PDB entry 7AR8 | electron microscopy, 3.53 A resolution | chains A and J of the 47 polymer chains in the assembly

== Chain A ==
Name: NADH-ubiquinone oxidoreductase chain 3
Source organism: Arabidopsis thaliana
Notes: EC 7.1.1.2
Reference sequence: P92533 (NU3M_ARATH); numbering as in UniProt (aligned over 1-119)
Sequence (119 residues; row label = number of the first residue in the row):
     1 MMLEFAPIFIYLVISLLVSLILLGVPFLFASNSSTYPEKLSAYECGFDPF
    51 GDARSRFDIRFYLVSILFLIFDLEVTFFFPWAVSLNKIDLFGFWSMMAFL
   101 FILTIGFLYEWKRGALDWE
Not modelled in the structure: 30-55, 119

== Chain J ==
Name: NADH-ubiquinone oxidoreductase chain 6
Source organism: Arabidopsis thaliana
Notes: EC 7.1.1.2
Reference sequence: A0A2P2CLG1 (A0A2P2CLG1_ARATH); residue numbers follow UniProt; this construct covers 1-205
Sequence (205 residues; row label = number of the first residue in the row):
     1 MILSVLSSLALVSGLMVVRAKNPVHSVLFFILVFCDTSGLLLLLGLDFFA
    51 MIFLVVYIGAIAVLFLFVVMMFHIQIAEIHEEVLRYLPVSGIIGLIFWWE
   101 MFFILDNESIPLLPTQRNTTSLRYTVYAGKVRSWTNLETLGNLLYTYYFV
   151 WFLVSSLILLVAMIGAIVLTMHRTTKVKRQDVFRRNAIDFRRTIMRRTTD
   201 PLTIY
Not modelled in the structure: 74-109, 175-205

== Interface between chain A and chain J ==
Contacting residue pairs (70; chain A residue first):
  Met2(A) - Leu42(J)
  Met2(A) - Gly45(J)
  Met2(A) - Asp47(J)
  Phe5(A) - Leu42(J)  hydrophobic
  Phe5(A) - Met51(J)  hydrophobic
  Arg56(A) - Met70(J)  hydrogen bond (side chain-backbone)
  Arg56(A) - Met71(J)
  Arg56(A) - His73(J)  hydrogen bond
  Phe57(A) - Phe72(J)  hydrophobic
  Asp58(A) - Met71(J)
  Arg60(A) - Arg173(J)
  Tyr62(A) - Leu64(J)  hydrophobic
  Tyr62(A) - Val68(J)  hydrophobic
  Tyr62(A) - Thr170(J)
  Leu63(A) - Ala166(J)
  Leu63(A) - Thr170(J)
  Ser65(A) - Leu64(J)
  Ser65(A) - Phe67(J)
  Ile66(A) - Leu64(J)  hydrophobic
  Ile66(A) - Ala166(J)  hydrophobic
  Phe68(A) - Gly59(J)
  Phe68(A) - Ala60(J)  hydrophobic
  Leu69(A) - Ala60(J)  hydrophobic
  Ile70(A) - Leu159(J)
  Ile70(A) - Met163(J)  hydrophobic
  Asp72(A) - Val55(J)
  Asp72(A) - Ala60(J)
  Leu73(A) - Val56(J)  hydrophobic
  Leu73(A) - Leu159(J)  hydrophobic
  Thr76(A) - Phe48(J)
  Thr76(A) - Ile52(J)
  Thr76(A) - Val56(J)
  Phe77(A) - Tyr145(J)  hydrogen bond (backbone-side chain)
  Phe77(A) - Phe152(J)  hydrophobic
  Phe79(A) - Leu137(J)
  Pro80(A) - Phe48(J)  hydrophobic
  Pro80(A) - Tyr145(J)
  Trp81(A) - Tyr145(J)
  Val83(A) - Glu138(J)
  Ser84(A) - Glu138(J)
  Ser84(A) - Gly141(J)  hydrogen bond (side chain-backbone)
  Ser84(A) - Asn142(J)
  Lys87(A) - Trp134(J)
  Lys87(A) - Glu138(J)
  Ile88(A) - Gly141(J)
  Ile88(A) - Asn142(J)
  Ile88(A) - Thr146(J)
  Phe91(A) - Thr146(J)
  Gly92(A) - Tyr145(J)
  Ser95(A) - Tyr145(J)  hydrogen bond (side chain-backbone)
  Ser95(A) - Phe152(J)
  Ser95(A) - Leu153(J)
  Met96(A) - Phe152(J)  hydrophobic
  Phe99(A) - Phe152(J)  hydrophobic
  Phe99(A) - Ser156(J)
  Ile102(A) - Ser156(J)
  Ile102(A) - Leu160(J)  hydrophobic
  Leu103(A) - Met163(J)  hydrophobic
  Gly106(A) - Met163(J)
  Phe107(A) - Met163(J)
  Tyr109(A) - Ile164(J)  hydrophobic
  Tyr109(A) - Ile167(J)
  Tyr109(A) - Val168(J)
  Glu110(A) - Met163(J)
  Glu110(A) - Ile167(J)
  Arg113(A) - Ile167(J)
  Arg113(A) - Met171(J)
  Gly114(A) - Arg173(J)
  Ala115(A) - Ile167(J)  hydrophobic
  Asp117(A) - Arg173(J)  salt bridge
Other interface residues (no listed pair), chain A (44 interface residues in all): Phe9, Ile59, Phe61, Phe78, Ala98
Other interface residues (no listed pair), chain J (43 interface residues in all): Ile61, Val63, Leu144, Phe149, Ser155, Leu157

== Summary ==
The interface between chain A and chain J involves 44 residues on one side and 43 on the other; the contacts
include 5 hydrogen bonds and 1 salt bridge. Polar pairs include Asp117(A)-Arg173(J), Arg56(A)-Met70(J) and
Arg56(A)-His73(J).
Chain A is NADH-ubiquinone oxidoreductase chain 3 and chain J is NADH-ubiquinone oxidoreductase chain 6, both
from Arabidopsis thaliana; the structure, Cryo-EM structure of Arabidopsis thaliana complex-I (closed
conformation), was determined by electron microscopy together with 7AQQ, 7AQR, 7AQW, 7AR7, 7AR9, 7ARB, 7ARC
and 7ARD from the same study.
